PDB entry 1BHM | X-ray diffraction, 2.20 A resolution | chains D and A of the 4 polymer chains in the assembly

Chain D:
Molecule: 12-nt DNA strand
Sequence (12 nucleotides; row label = number of the first residue in the row):
     1 TATGGATCCA TA
Unresolved in the structure: 12

Chain A:
Protein: Protein (bamhi (e.c.3.1.21.4))
Source organism: Bacillus amyloliquefaciens
Notes: EC 3.1.21.4
UniProtKB: P23940 (T2BA_BACAM); numbering as in UniProt (aligned over 1-213)
Amino-acid sequence (213 residues; numbered 1 to 213; the number before each row is that of its first residue):
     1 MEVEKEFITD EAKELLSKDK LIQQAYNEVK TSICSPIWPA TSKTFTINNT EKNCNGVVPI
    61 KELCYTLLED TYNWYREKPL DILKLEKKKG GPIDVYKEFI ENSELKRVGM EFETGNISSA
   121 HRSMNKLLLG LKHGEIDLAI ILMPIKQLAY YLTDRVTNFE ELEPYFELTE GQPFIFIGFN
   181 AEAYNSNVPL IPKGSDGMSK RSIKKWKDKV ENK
Unresolved in the structure: 199-213
UniProt features mapped onto this chain:
  - active site: Glu113 (Proton acceptor)
  - binding site (Mg(2+)): Glu77, Asp94, Glu111, Phe112

Interface between chain D and chain A:
Pairs across the interface (34; chain D residue first):
  DT3(D) - Lys89(A)  salt bridge to the phosphate
  DT3(D) - Gly90(A)  hydrogen bond to the phosphate
  DT3(D) - Gly91(A)  phosphate contact
  DG4(D) - Gly91(A)  hydrogen bond to the phosphate
  DG4(D) - Arg122(A)  salt bridge to the phosphate
  DG4(D) - Lys126(A)  salt bridge to the phosphate
  DG5(D) - Glu113(A)  phosphate contact
  DG5(D) - Ser119(A)  phosphate contact
  DG5(D) - Asp196(A)  hydrogen bond to the base
  DA6(D) - Val57(A)  phosphate contact
  DA6(D) - Val58(A)  phosphate contact
  DA6(D) - Lys61(A)  salt bridge to the phosphate
  DA6(D) - Thr114(A)  hydrogen bond to the phosphate
  DA6(D) - Gly115(A)  phosphate contact
  DA6(D) - Asp196(A)  base contact
  DA6(D) - Gly197(A)  base contact
  DT7(D) - Gly56(A)  phosphate contact
  DT7(D) - Val57(A)  hydrogen bond to the phosphate
  DT7(D) - Asn116(A)  hydrogen bond to the base
  DT7(D) - Thr153(A)  phosphate contact
  DT7(D) - Asp154(A)  base contact
  DT7(D) - Lys193(A)  phosphate contact
  DT7(D) - Gly194(A)  hydrogen bond to the phosphate
  DT7(D) - Asp196(A)  sugar contact
  DT7(D) - Gly197(A)  base contact
  DT7(D) - Met198(A)  hydrogen bond to the base
  DC8(D) - Asn116(A)  base contact
  DC8(D) - Asp154(A)  hydrogen bond to the base
  DC8(D) - Arg155(A)  base contact
  DC8(D) - Lys193(A)  salt bridge to the phosphate
  DC8(D) - Met198(A)  sugar contact
  DC9(D) - Asp154(A)  hydrogen bond to the base
  DC9(D) - Arg155(A)  base contact
  DC9(D) - Met198(A)  sugar contact
Also at the interface, not in a pair above, chain A (26 interface residues in all): Pro92, Ser123, Val156, Pro192

Overview:
7 residues of chain D and 26 residues of chain A are in contact, with 10 hydrogen bonds and 5 salt bridges.
Polar contacts include DG5(D)-Asp196(A), DT7(D)-Asn116(A) and DT7(D)-Met198(A). Curated annotation (UniProt)
lists active-site residue Glu113(A) and 4 Mg2+-binding residues on chain A.
Here chain D is a 12-nt DNA strand and chain A is Protein (bamhi (e.c.3.1.21.4)) (Bacillus amyloliquefaciens).
Entry 1BHM (Restriction endonuclease bamhi complex with DNA) was determined by X-ray diffraction.
